PDB entry 2ACH | X-ray diffraction, 2.70 A resolution | chains A and B

== Chain A ==
Protein: Alpha 1-antichymotrypsin
Source organism: Homo sapiens
UniProtKB: P01011 (AACT_HUMAN); the construct lacks a stretch of the UniProt sequence, so the offset changes along the chain: 1-226 = UniProt 24-249; 227-278 = UniProt 251-302; 279-358 = UniProt 304-383
Chain sequence (360 residues; row label = number of the first residue in the row):
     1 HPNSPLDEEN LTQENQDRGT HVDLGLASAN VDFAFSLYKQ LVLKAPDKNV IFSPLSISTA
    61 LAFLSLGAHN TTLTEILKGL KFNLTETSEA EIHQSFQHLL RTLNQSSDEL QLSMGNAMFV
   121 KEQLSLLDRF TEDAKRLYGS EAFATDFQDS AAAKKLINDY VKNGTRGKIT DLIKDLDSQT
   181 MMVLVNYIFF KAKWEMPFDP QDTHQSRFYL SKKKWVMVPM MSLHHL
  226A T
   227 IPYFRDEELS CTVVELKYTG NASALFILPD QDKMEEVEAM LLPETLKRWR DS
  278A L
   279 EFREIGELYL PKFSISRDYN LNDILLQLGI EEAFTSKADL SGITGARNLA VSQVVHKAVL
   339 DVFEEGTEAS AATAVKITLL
Unresolved in the structure: 1-23
Covalent attachments: N-acetylglucosamine (NAG) linked to Asn70, Asn104
UniProt features mapped onto this chain:
  - DNA-binding region: Lys212 to Lys214
  - region: Thr356 to Leu358 (O-glycosylated at one site)
  - site: Leu358 (Reactive bond)
  - glycosylation (N-linked (GlcNAc...) asparagine): Asn10, Asn70, Asn83, Asn104, Asn163, Asn247

== Chain B ==
Protein: Alpha 1-antichymotrypsin
Source organism: Homo sapiens
UniProtKB: P01011 (AACT_HUMAN); residues 455-494 here correspond to UniProt positions 384-423 (UniProt number = residue number - 71)
Chain sequence (40 residues; each row starts with the number of its first residue):
   455 SALVETRTIV RFNRPFLMII VPTDTQNIFF MSKVTNPKQA
Unresolved in the structure: 455-459

== Interface between chain A and chain B ==
Residue-residue contacts (118; chain A residue first):
  Ala27(A) with Gln480(B); Asn481(B)
  Asn30(A) with Asn481(B), hydrogen bond
  Val31(A) with Asn481(B)
  Ala34(A) with Ile482(B), hydrophobic
  Phe35(A) with Ile482(B), hydrophobic; Met485(B), hydrophobic
  Tyr38(A) with Leu471(B); Met485(B), hydrophobic; Lys487(B)
  Val42(A) with Lys487(B)
  Pro46(A) with Lys487(B), hydrogen bond (backbone-side chain)
  Asp47(A) with Thr489(B), hydrogen bond (backbone-side chain)
  Lys48(A) with Lys487(B); Thr489(B)
  Asn49(A) with Lys487(B); Thr489(B), hydrogen bond (backbone-side chain); Asn490(B), hydrogen bond (side chain-backbone); Gln493(B), hydrogen bond
  Val50(A) with Ser486(B); Lys487(B), hydrogen bond (backbone-backbone)
  Ile51(A) with Met485(B); Ser486(B)
  Phe52(A) with Phe484(B); Met485(B), hydrogen bond (backbone-backbone)
  Ser53(A) with Phe483(B), hydrogen bond (side chain-backbone); Phe484(B)
  Pro54(A) with Ile482(B); Phe483(B)
  Leu55(A) with Asn481(B); Ile482(B); Phe483(B), hydrophobic
  Leu99(A) with Asn481(B)
  Leu103(A) with Asp478(B); Phe483(B), hydrophobic
  Leu112(A) with Phe483(B), hydrophobic
  Ile188(A) with Phe484(B), hydrophobic
  Phe190(A) with Ile474(B), hydrophobic; Phe484(B), hydrophobic
  Arg207(A) with Asn467(B)
  Phe208(A) with Phe466(B); Asn467(B); Arg468(B); Pro469(B); Thr489(B); Pro491(B)
  Tyr209(A) with Asn467(B), hydrogen bond (backbone-backbone); Arg468(B); Pro469(B)
  Leu210(A) with Asn490(B)
  Val218(A) with Pro491(B), hydrophobic
  Val240(A) with Val464(B), hydrophobic
  Tyr244(A) with Met472(B); Ile474(B)
  Gly246(A) with Thr477(B)
  Asn247(A) with Pro476(B); Thr477(B), hydrogen bond (backbone-backbone); Asp478(B)
  Ala248(A) with Val475(B); Thr477(B), hydrogen bond (backbone-side chain)
  Ser249(A) with Ile473(B); Ile474(B); Val475(B), hydrogen bond (backbone-backbone)
  Ala250(A) with Met472(B), hydrophobic; Ile473(B)
  Leu251(A) with Leu471(B); Met472(B); Ile473(B), hydrogen bond (backbone-backbone)
  Phe252(A) with Phe466(B), hydrophobic; Phe470(B), hydrophobic; Leu471(B); Met472(B), hydrophobic
  Ile253(A) with Phe470(B); Leu471(B), hydrogen bond (backbone-backbone)
  Leu254(A) with Arg465(B); Phe466(B), hydrophobic; Arg468(B)
  Pro255(A) with Arg468(B), hydrogen bond (backbone-side chain); Pro469(B)
  Asp256(A) with Arg468(B), salt bridge
  Gln257(A) with Arg468(B)
  Met260(A) with Pro469(B); Leu471(B), hydrophobic; Lys487(B)
  Glu264(A) with Lys487(B), salt bridge
  Leu267(A) with Met485(B), hydrophobic
  Pro269(A) with Gln480(B)
  Lys273(A) with Gln480(B), hydrogen bond
  Arg276(A) with Val475(B); Pro476(B); Thr479(B); Gln480(B)
  Ile283(A) with Thr462(B); Val464(B), hydrophobic
  Gly284(A) with Thr462(B), hydrogen bond (backbone-backbone)
  Glu285(A) with Thr462(B); Ile463(B); Val464(B), hydrogen bond (backbone-backbone)
  Leu286(A) with Val464(B)
  Tyr287(A) with Val464(B), hydrogen bond (backbone-backbone); Arg465(B); Phe466(B), hydrogen bond (backbone-backbone)
  Leu288(A) with Phe470(B), hydrophobic
  Pro289(A) with Phe466(B); Pro491(B), hydrophobic
  Phe291(A) with Phe470(B), hydrophobic; Val488(B), hydrophobic
  Ser292(A) with Gln493(B); Ala494(B)
  Ile293(A) with Gln493(B)
  Ser294(A) with Gln493(B), hydrogen bond (backbone-side chain)
  Arg295(A) with Gln493(B)
  Leu338(A) with Ile474(B), hydrophobic; Ser486(B)
  Val340(A) with Met472(B), hydrophobic
  Thr345(A) with Ile474(B)
  Ala347(A) with Phe484(B), hydrophobic
  Ser348(A) with Phe484(B)
Also at the interface, not in a pair above, chain A (72 interface residues in all): Leu24, Trp194, Met220, Tyr229, Leu272, Arg281, Glu282, Ala349
Also at the interface, not in a pair above, chain B (33 interface residues in all): Lys492

== Summary ==
72 residues of chain A face 33 of chain B across their interface; the contacts include 22 hydrogen bonds and 2
salt bridges. Polar pairs include Asp256(A)-Arg468(B), Glu264(A)-Lys487(B) and Asn30(A)-Asn481(B).
N-acetylglucosamine is covalently linked to Asn70(A) and Asn104(A).
Chain A is Alpha 1-antichymotrypsin and chain B is Alpha 1-antichymotrypsin, both from Homo sapiens; the
structure, Crystal structure of cleaved human ALPHA1-antichymotrypsin at 2.7 angstroms resolution and its
comparison with other serpins, was determined by X-ray diffraction.
